PDB entry 2CNL | X-ray diffraction, 1.67 A resolution | chains A and B of the 3 polymer chains in the assembly

[Chain A]
Name: Caspase-3 subunit P17
From: Homo sapiens
Notes: EC 3.4.22.-; fragment: alpha subunit, residues 29-175
UniProtKB: P42574 (CASP3_HUMAN); residues 29-175 here = UniProt positions 29-175
Sequence (147 residues; numbered 29 to 175; the number before each row is that of its first residue):
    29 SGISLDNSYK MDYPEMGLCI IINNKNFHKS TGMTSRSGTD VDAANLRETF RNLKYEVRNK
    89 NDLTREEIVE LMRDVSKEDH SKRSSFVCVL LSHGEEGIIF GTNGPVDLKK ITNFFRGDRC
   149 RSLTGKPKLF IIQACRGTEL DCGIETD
Swiss-Prot annotation at these positions:
  - active site: His-121, Cys-163
  - modified residue: Cys-163 (S-nitrosocysteine)
  - mutagenesis: Asp-175 (D175A: In P3-D3A mutant; abolished cleavage and activation, leading to prevent thiol protease activity; when associated with A-9 and A-28)

[Chain B]
Name: Caspase-3 subunit P12
From: Homo sapiens
Notes: fragment: beta subunit, residues 176-277
UniProtKB: P42574 (CASP3_HUMAN); numbering as in UniProt (aligned over 176-277)
Sequence (103 residues; row label = number of the first residue in the row):
   175 ASGVDDDMAC HKIPVEADFL YAYSTAPGYY SWRNSKDGSW FIQSLCAMLK QYADKLEFMH
   235 ILTRVNRKVA TEFESFSFDA TFHAKKQIPC IVSMLTKELY FYH
Swiss-Prot annotation at these positions:
  - modified residue: Arg-207 (Microbial infection: ADP-riboxanated arginine)
  - mutagenesis: Arg-207 (R207A: Abolished ADP-riboxanation by C.violaceum CopC)

[How chain A and chain B interact]
Pairs across the interface (105; chain A residue first):
  Asp-34(A) with Lys-271(B), salt bridge
  Asn-35(A) with Lys-271(B); Glu-272(B), hydrogen bond (backbone-backbone)
  Ser-36(A) with Lys-271(B); Glu-272(B); Tyr-274(B)
  Tyr-37(A) with Asp-192(B), hydrogen bond; Leu-269(B); Thr-270(B), hydrogen bond (side chain-backbone); Lys-271(B); Glu-272(B), hydrogen bond (backbone-backbone); Leu-273(B), hydrophobic
  Met-39(A) with Leu-273(B), hydrophobic; Tyr-274(B)
  Asp-40(A) with His-277(B)
  Met-44(A) with Phe-275(B)
  Arg-64(A) with Arg-207(B)
  Ser-65(A) with Arg-207(B), hydrogen bond (backbone-side chain); Asn-208(B); Ser-209(B)
  Gly-66(A) with Ser-209(B), hydrogen bond (backbone-backbone); Gly-212(B)
  Val-69(A) with Lys-210(B); Asp-211(B)
  Asp-70(A) with Gly-212(B); Ser-213(B), hydrogen bond; Ile-216(B)
  Asn-73(A) with Cys-220(B); Lys-224(B), hydrogen bond
  Leu-74(A) with Ile-216(B), hydrophobic; Cys-220(B), hydrophobic
  Thr-77(A) with Cys-220(B), hydrogen bond; Leu-223(B); Lys-224(B)
  Phe-78(A) with Leu-223(B), hydrophobic
  Leu-81(A) with Ala-227(B), hydrophobic
  Tyr-83(A) with Phe-275(B)
  Leu-119(A) with Ile-216(B), hydrophobic
  Glu-124(A) with Pro-201(B); Gly-202(B), hydrogen bond (side chain-backbone)
  Lys-137(A) with Glu-190(B), salt bridge
  Thr-140(A) with Phe-193(B); Tyr-195(B)
  Phe-143(A) with Phe-193(B)
  Arg-144(A) with Val-189(B); Phe-193(B)
  Gly-145(A) with Val-189(B), hydrogen bond (backbone-backbone)
  Asp-146(A) with Val-189(B)
  Thr-152(A) with Ile-187(B)
  Gly-153(A) with Asp-192(B)
  Lys-154(A) with Asp-192(B)
  Pro-155(A) with Asp-192(B); Leu-273(B), hydrophobic
  Lys-156(A) with Ala-191(B); Asp-192(B), hydrogen bond (backbone-backbone); Phe-193(B); Leu-194(B), hydrogen bond (backbone-backbone)
  Leu-157(A) with Leu-194(B); Phe-232(B), hydrophobic; Leu-273(B), hydrophobic
  Phe-158(A) with Phe-193(B), hydrophobic; Leu-194(B), hydrogen bond (backbone-backbone); Tyr-195(B); Ala-196(B), hydrogen bond (backbone-backbone)
  Ile-159(A) with Ala-196(B), hydrophobic; Phe-215(B), hydrophobic; Leu-219(B), hydrophobic
  Ile-160(A) with Ala-196(B), hydrogen bond (backbone-backbone); Tyr-197(B), hydrophobic; Ser-198(B), hydrogen bond (backbone-backbone)
  Gln-161(A) with Ser-198(B), hydrogen bond; Ser-205(B), hydrogen bond; Ser-213(B), hydrogen bond; Phe-215(B); Ile-216(B)
  Ala-162(A) with Ser-198(B); Ser-205(B)
  Cys-163(A) with Tyr-203(B); Tyr-204(B), hydrophobic; Ser-205(B), hydrogen bond (side chain-backbone)
  Arg-164(A) with Tyr-197(B); Thr-199(B), hydrogen bond (side chain-backbone); Ala-200(B); Pro-201(B); Gly-202(B), hydrogen bond (backbone-backbone); Tyr-203(B), hydrogen bond (backbone-backbone); Cys-264(B)
  Gly-165(A) with Gly-202(B); Tyr-203(B), hydrogen bond (backbone-backbone); Tyr-204(B)
  Thr-166(A) with Gly-202(B), hydrogen bond (backbone-backbone); Tyr-204(B)
  Glu-167(A) with Gly-202(B), hydrogen bond (backbone-backbone); Tyr-203(B); Tyr-204(B), hydrogen bond (backbone-backbone)
  Leu-168(A) with Tyr-203(B); Tyr-204(B), hydrophobic; Trp-206(B), hydrophobic; Thr-255(B); Lys-259(B)
  Asp-169(A) with Tyr-203(B); Lys-259(B); Lys-260(B), hydrogen bond (backbone-backbone)
  Cys-170(A) with Ala-258(B)
  Gly-171(A) with Lys-260(B)
Interface residues without a listed pair, chain A (49 interface residues in all): Thr-67, Val-117, Leu-136
Interface residues without a listed pair, chain B (49 interface residues in all): Gln-217, Phe-256

[In short]
The chain A/chain B interface involves 49 residues from each chain, with 29 hydrogen bonds and 2 salt bridges.
Polar pairs include Asp-34(A)/Lys-271(B), Lys-137(A)/Glu-190(B) and Tyr-37(A)/Asp-192(B).
Chain A is Caspase-3 subunit P17 and chain B is Caspase-3 subunit P12, both from Homo sapiens; the structure,
Crystal structures of caspase-3 in complex with aza-peptide epoxide inhibitors, was determined by X-ray
diffraction, deposited together with 2CNK, 2CNN, 2CNO and 2CDR.
